PDB entry 1AU9 | X-ray diffraction, 1.80 A resolution | chain A

[Chain A]
Protein: Subtilisin bpn'
Source organism: Bacillus amyloliquefaciens
Notes: EC 3.4.21.62
Reference sequence: P00782 (SUBT_BACAM); residues 1-275 here correspond to UniProt positions 108-382 (UniProt number = residue number + 107)
Sequence (275 residues; numbered 1 to 275; the number before each row is that of its first residue):
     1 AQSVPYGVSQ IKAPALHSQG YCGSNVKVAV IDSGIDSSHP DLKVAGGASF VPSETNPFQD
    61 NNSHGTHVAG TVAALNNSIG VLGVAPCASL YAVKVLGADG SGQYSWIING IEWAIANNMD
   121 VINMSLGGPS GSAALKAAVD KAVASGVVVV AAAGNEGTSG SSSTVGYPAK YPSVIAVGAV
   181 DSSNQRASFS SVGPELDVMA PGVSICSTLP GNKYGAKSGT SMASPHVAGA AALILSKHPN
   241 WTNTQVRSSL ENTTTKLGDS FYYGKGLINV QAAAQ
Sequence notes: engineered mutation Cys-22 (Thr129 in P00782), Phe-50 (Met157 in P00782), Cys-87 (Ser194 in P00782), Ala-169 (Gly276 in P00782), Cys-206 (Gln313 in P00782), Lys-217 (Tyr324 in P00782), Ser-218 (Asn325 in P00782)
Disulfides: Cys-22/Cys-87
Metal / ion sites: Ca2+ site 1: Gln-2, Asp-41, Leu-75, Asn-77, Ile-79, Val-81; Ca2+ site 2: Ala-169, Tyr-171, Val-174, Glu-195, Asp-197

[Overview]
Gln-2, Asp-41, Leu-75, Asn-77, Ile-79 and Val-81 coordinate Ca2+ site 1. Ala-169, Tyr-171, Val-174, Glu-195
and Asp-197 coordinate Ca2+ site 2.
Chain A is Subtilisin bpn' (Bacillus amyloliquefaciens); the structure, Subtilisin bpn' mutant 8324 in
citrate, was determined by X-ray diffraction, deposited together with 1A2Q, 1AK9 and 1S01.
